PDB entry 4REC | X-ray diffraction, 2.20 A resolution | chains A and B

Chain A:
Name: Fanconi-associated nuclease 1
From: Homo sapiens
Notes: EC 3.1.21.-, 3.1.4.1
UniProt: Q9Y2M0 (FAN1_HUMAN); numbering as in UniProt (aligned over 373-1017)
Sequence (647 residues; numbered 371 to 1017; the number before each row is that of its first residue):
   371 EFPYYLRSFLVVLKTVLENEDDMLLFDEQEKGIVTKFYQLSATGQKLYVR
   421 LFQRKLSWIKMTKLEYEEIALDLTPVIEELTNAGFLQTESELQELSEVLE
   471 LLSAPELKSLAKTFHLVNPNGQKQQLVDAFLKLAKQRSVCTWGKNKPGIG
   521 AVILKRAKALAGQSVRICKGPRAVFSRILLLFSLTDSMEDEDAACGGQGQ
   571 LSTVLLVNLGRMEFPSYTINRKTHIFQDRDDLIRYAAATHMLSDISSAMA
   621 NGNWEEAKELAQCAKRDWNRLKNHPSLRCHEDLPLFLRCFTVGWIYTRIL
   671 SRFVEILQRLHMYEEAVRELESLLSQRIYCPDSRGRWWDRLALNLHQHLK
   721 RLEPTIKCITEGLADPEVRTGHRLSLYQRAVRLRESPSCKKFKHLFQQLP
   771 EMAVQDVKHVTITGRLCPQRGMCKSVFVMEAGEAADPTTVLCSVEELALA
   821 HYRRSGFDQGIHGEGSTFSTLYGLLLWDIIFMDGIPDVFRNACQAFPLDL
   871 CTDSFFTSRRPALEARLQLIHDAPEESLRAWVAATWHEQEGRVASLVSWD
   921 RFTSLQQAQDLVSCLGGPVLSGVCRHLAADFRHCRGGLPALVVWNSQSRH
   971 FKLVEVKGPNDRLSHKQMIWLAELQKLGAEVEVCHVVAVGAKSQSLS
Not modelled in the structure: 507-515, 562-568, 570-574, 787-811, 1010-1017
Sequence notes: expression tag (371-372); engineered mutation Ala-960 (Asp in Q9Y2M0)
Curated features (UniProtKB/Swiss-Prot):
  - binding site (Mn(2+)): Glu-834, Glu-975, Val-976
  - natural variant: Cys-871 (C871R: In KMIN), Gln-929 (Q929P: In KMIN), Gly-937 (G937D: In KMIN)
  - mutagenesis: Leu-477 (L477P: Still localized to sites of DNA damage but the strength of the signal is diminished), Arg-706 (R706A: Strongly reduced affinity for sites that have a 5'-terminal phosphate anchor at a flap of 1 nucleotide; when associated with A-952), Gln-864 (Q864A: Loss of nuclease activity; when associated with A-960; A-975 and A-977), Arg-952 (R952A: Strongly reduced affinity for sites that have a 5'-terminal phosphate anchor at a flap of 1 nucleotide; when associated with A-706), Glu-975 (E975A: Loss of nuclease activity; when associated with A-864; A-960 and A-977), Lys-977 (K977A: Loss of nuclease activity; when associated with A-864; A-960 and A-975), Asp-981 to Arg-982 (Loss of nuclease activity)
Reported in the primary citation:
  - binding site for the 40-nt DNA strand (chain B): Tyr-374, Arg-420, Arg-424, Lys-425, Tyr-436, Lys-482, Asn-490, Gln-492, Lys-493, Gln-494
  - catalytic residues: Glu-815, His-832, Glu-834, Glu-975, Lys-977
  - catalytic residues: Asp-981 (proposed by the authors, not directly observed)
  - mutagenesis - N452D/S460D/L811D, K525E/R526E/K528E: decreased catalytic activity (nuclease activity)
  - mutagenesis - Y374F/Y436F, N452D/S460D/L811D, R982E: unchanged binding to 5' flap DNA
  - mutagenesis - R982E: abolished catalytic activity on endonuclease
  - mutagenesis - R982E: abolished catalytic activity on exonuclease
  - mutagenesis - R420E/R424E/K425E/K433E, K482E/N490E/Q492E/K493E/Q494E: decreased binding to 5' flap DNA
  - mutagenesis - R420E/R424E/K425E/K433E, K482E/N490E/Q492E/K493E/Q494E: abolished catalytic activity (endonuclease activity)
  - mutagenesis - R636E/R640E/K642E: unchanged binding to DNA-binding capacity
  - mutagenesis - R636E/R640E/K642E: unchanged catalytic activity (nuclease activity)
  - mutagenesis - Y374F/Y436F, K401E/K406E/Q409E: decreased catalytic activity (endonuclease activity)
  - mutagenesis - K401E/K406E/Q409E: decreased binding to 5'flap DNA
  - mutagenesis - K525E/R526E/K528E: decreased binding to Fanconi-associated nuclease 1 (chain A)
  - mutagenesis - R982E: unchanged binding to Fanconi-associated nuclease 1 (chain A)

Chain B:
Molecule: 40-nt DNA strand
Sequence (40 nucleotides; numbered 11 to 332; 282 numbers in that range are skipped by the numbering (no residue carries them; nothing is unmodelled there); the number before each row is that of its first residue):
    11 CGTTGCTACG
   101 CGTGGCGAGC
   313 CGTAGCAACGGCTCGCCACG

Interface between chain A and chain B:
Residue-residue contacts (18):
  Tyr-374(A) with DC331(B), sugar contact; DG332(B), hydrogen bond to the phosphate
  Arg-420(A) with DC331(B), sugar contact; DG332(B), salt bridge to the phosphate
  Arg-424(A) with DA330(B), salt bridge to the phosphate; DC331(B), phosphate contact
  Lys-425(A) with DC329(B), salt bridge to the phosphate; DA330(B), hydrogen bond to the phosphate
  Tyr-436(A) with DC331(B), hydrogen bond to the phosphate
  Ser-473(A) with DA108(B), phosphate contact
  Ala-474(A) with DA108(B), hydrogen bond to the phosphate
  Lys-478(A) with DA320(B), salt bridge to the phosphate
  Asn-490(A) with DA319(B), phosphate contact; DA320(B), phosphate contact
  Gln-492(A) with DG109(B), phosphate contact; DC110(B), hydrogen bond to the phosphate
  Lys-493(A) with DG109(B), hydrogen bond to the phosphate
  Val-577(A) with DG332(B), base contact
Other interface residues (no listed pair), chain A (17 interface residues in all): Leu-472, Pro-475, Lys-482, Gln-494, Asn-621
Other interface residues (no listed pair), chain B (10 interface residues in all): DC328

In short:
17 residues of chain A face 10 of chain B across their interface; the contacts include 6 hydrogen bonds and 4
salt bridges. Polar pairs include Tyr-374(A)/DG332(B), Lys-425(A)/DA330(B) and Tyr-436(A)/DC331(B). From the
paper: catalytic residues Glu-815(A), His-832(A) and Glu-834(A) among others; N452D/S460D/L811D and
K525E/R526E/K528E of chain A reduce catalytic activity (nuclease activity); 8 substitutions were tested in
all.
Chain A is Fanconi-associated nuclease 1 (Homo sapiens) and chain B is a 40-nt DNA strand; the structure, A
nuclease-DNA complex form 3, was determined by X-ray diffraction, deposited together with 4REA and 4REB.
